4UUD - chains E and K of the 12 polymer chains in the assembly; structure by electron microscopy, 12.50 A resolution (very low resolution: no residue pairs are listed; an interface is given only as per-side residue counts).

Chain E:
Molecule: Dynamin-1
Organism: Homo sapiens
Notes: EC 3.6.5.5
UniProtKB: Q05193 (DYN1_HUMAN); residues 1-864 here = UniProt positions 1-864
Chain sequence (864 residues; row label = number of the first residue in the row):
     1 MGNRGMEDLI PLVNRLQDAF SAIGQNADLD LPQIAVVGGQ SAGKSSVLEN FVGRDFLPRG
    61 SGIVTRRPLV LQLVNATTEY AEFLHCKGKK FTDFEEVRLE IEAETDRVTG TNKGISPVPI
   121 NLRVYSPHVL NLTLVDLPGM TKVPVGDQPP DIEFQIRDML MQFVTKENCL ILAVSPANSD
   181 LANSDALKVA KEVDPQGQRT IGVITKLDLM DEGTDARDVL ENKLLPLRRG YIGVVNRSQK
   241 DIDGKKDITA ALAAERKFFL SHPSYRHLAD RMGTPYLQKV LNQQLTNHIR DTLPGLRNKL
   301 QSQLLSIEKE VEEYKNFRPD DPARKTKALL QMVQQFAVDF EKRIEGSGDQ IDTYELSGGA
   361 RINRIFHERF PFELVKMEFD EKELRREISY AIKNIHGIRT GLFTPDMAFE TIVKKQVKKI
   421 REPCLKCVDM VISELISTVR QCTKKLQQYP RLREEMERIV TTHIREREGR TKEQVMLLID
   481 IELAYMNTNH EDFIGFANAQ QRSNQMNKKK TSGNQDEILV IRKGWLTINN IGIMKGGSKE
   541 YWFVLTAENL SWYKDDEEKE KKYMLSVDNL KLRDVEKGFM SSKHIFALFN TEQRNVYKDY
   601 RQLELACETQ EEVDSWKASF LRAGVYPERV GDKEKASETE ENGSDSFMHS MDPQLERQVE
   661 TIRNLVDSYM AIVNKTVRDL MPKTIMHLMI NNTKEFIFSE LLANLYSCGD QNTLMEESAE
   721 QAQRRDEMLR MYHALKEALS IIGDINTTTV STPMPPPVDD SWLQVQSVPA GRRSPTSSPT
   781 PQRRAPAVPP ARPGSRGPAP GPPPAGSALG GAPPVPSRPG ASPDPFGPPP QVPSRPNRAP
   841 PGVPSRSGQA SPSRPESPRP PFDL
Not modelled in the structure: 1-324, 347-356, 394-404, 446-447, 497-652, 708-864
Swiss-Prot annotation at these positions:
  - region: G38 to S45 (G1 motif), V64 to R66 (G2 motif), D136 to G139 (G3 motif), T205 to D208 (G4 motif), V235 to S238 (G5 motif)
  - binding site (GDP): S41, G43, K44, S45, S46, R59, G60, K206, D208, D211, N236, R237, Q239
  - modified residue: Y80 (Phosphotyrosine), Y125 (3'-nitrotyrosine), S306 (Phosphoserine), S347 (Phosphoserine), Y354 (Phosphotyrosine), S512 (Phosphoserine), S774 (Phosphoserine), S778 (Phosphoserine), R796 (Omega-N-methylarginine), S822 (Phosphoserine), S851 (Phosphoserine), S857 (Phosphoserine)
  - natural variant: Q33 to L864 (deletion: In DEE31B), A177 (A177P: In DEE31A), K206 (K206N: In DEE31A), R237 (R237W: In DEE31A), Q284 to L864 (deletion: In DEE31B), G359 (G359A: In DEE31A)
  - mutagenesis: Q40 (Q40E: Impairs assembly-stimulated GTPase activity. Does not affect basal GTPase activity. Does not affect membrane binding. Does not affect self-assembly. Completely inhibits receptor internalization), S41 (S41A: Impairs assembly-stimulated GTPase activity. Does not affect basal GTPase activity. Does not affect membrane binding. Does not affect self-assembly), K44 (K44A: Inhibits receptor-mediated endocytosis. Significantly decreases endocytosis. Impairs receptor-mediated endocytosis. Impairs receptor-mediated endocytosis; when associated with 591-K--T-602 ...), D180 (D180A: Inhibits assembly-stimulated GTPase activity. Significantly increases basal GTPase activity Does not affect membrane binding. Does not affect self-assembly), R290 (R290A: Does not significantly affect receptor-mediated endocytosis; when associated with A-291 and A-292), D291 (D291A: Does not significantly affect receptor-mediated endocytosis; when associated with A-290 and A-292), T292 (T292A: Does not significantly affect receptor-mediated endocytosis; when associated with A-290 and A-291; T292A: Substantially reduces receptor-mediated endocytosis ...), L293 (L293A: Substantially reduces receptor-mediated endocytosis; whena ssociated with A-292 and A-294), P294 (P294A: Does not significantly affect receptor-mediated endocytosis. Substantially reduces receptor-mediated endocytosis; whena ssociated with A-292 and A-293), L330 (L330R: Significantly decreases receptor-mediated endocytosis; when associated with R-334 and R-702), Q334 (Q334R: Significantly decreases receptor-mediated endocytosis; when associated with R-330 and R-702), D406 (D406R: Significantly decreases receptor-mediated endocytosis; when associated with R-407 and W-488), 6 further mutagenesis entries in UniProt

Chain K:
Molecule: Dynamin-1
Organism: Homo sapiens
Notes: EC 3.6.5.5
UniProtKB: Q05193 (DYN1_HUMAN); numbering as in UniProt (aligned over 1-864)
Chain sequence (864 residues; numbered 1 to 864; the number before each row is that of its first residue):
     1 MGNRGMEDLI PLVNRLQDAF SAIGQNADLD LPQIAVVGGQ SAGKSSVLEN FVGRDFLPRG
    61 SGIVTRRPLV LQLVNATTEY AEFLHCKGKK FTDFEEVRLE IEAETDRVTG TNKGISPVPI
   121 NLRVYSPHVL NLTLVDLPGM TKVPVGDQPP DIEFQIRDML MQFVTKENCL ILAVSPANSD
   181 LANSDALKVA KEVDPQGQRT IGVITKLDLM DEGTDARDVL ENKLLPLRRG YIGVVNRSQK
   241 DIDGKKDITA ALAAERKFFL SHPSYRHLAD RMGTPYLQKV LNQQLTNHIR DTLPGLRNKL
   301 QSQLLSIEKE VEEYKNFRPD DPARKTKALL QMVQQFAVDF EKRIEGSGDQ IDTYELSGGA
   361 RINRIFHERF PFELVKMEFD EKELRREISY AIKNIHGIRT GLFTPDMAFE TIVKKQVKKI
   421 REPCLKCVDM VISELISTVR QCTKKLQQYP RLREEMERIV TTHIREREGR TKEQVMLLID
   481 IELAYMNTNH EDFIGFANAQ QRSNQMNKKK TSGNQDEILV IRKGWLTINN IGIMKGGSKE
   541 YWFVLTAENL SWYKDDEEKE KKYMLSVDNL KLRDVEKGFM SSKHIFALFN TEQRNVYKDY
   601 RQLELACETQ EEVDSWKASF LRAGVYPERV GDKEKASETE ENGSDSFMHS MDPQLERQVE
   661 TIRNLVDSYM AIVNKTVRDL MPKTIMHLMI NNTKEFIFSE LLANLYSCGD QNTLMEESAE
   721 QAQRRDEMLR MYHALKEALS IIGNINTTTV STPMPPPVDD SWLQVQSVPA GRRSPTSSPT
   781 PQRRAPAVPP ARPGSRGPAP GPPPAGSALG GAPPVPSRPG ASPDPFGPPP QVPSRPNRAP
   841 PGVPSRSGQA SPSRPESPRP PFDL
Not modelled in the structure: 1-5, 320-725, 749-864
Sequence notes: variant N744 (Asp in Q05193)
Swiss-Prot annotation at these positions:
  - region: G38 to S45 (G1 motif), V64 to R66 (G2 motif), D136 to G139 (G3 motif), T205 to D208 (G4 motif), V235 to S238 (G5 motif)
  - binding site (GDP): S41, G43, K44, S45, S46, R59, G60, K206, D208, D211, N236, R237, Q239
  - modified residue: Y80 (Phosphotyrosine), Y125 (3'-nitrotyrosine), S306 (Phosphoserine), S347 (Phosphoserine), Y354 (Phosphotyrosine), S512 (Phosphoserine), S774 (Phosphoserine), S778 (Phosphoserine), R796 (Omega-N-methylarginine), S822 (Phosphoserine), S851 (Phosphoserine), S857 (Phosphoserine)
  - natural variant: Q33 to L864 (deletion: In DEE31B), A177 (A177P: In DEE31A), K206 (K206N: In DEE31A), R237 (R237W: In DEE31A), Q284 to L864 (deletion: In DEE31B), G359 (G359A: In DEE31A), N744 (D744N: this construct carries the variant)
  - mutagenesis: Q40 (Q40E: Impairs assembly-stimulated GTPase activity. Does not affect basal GTPase activity. Does not affect membrane binding. Does not affect self-assembly. Completely inhibits receptor internalization), S41 (S41A: Impairs assembly-stimulated GTPase activity. Does not affect basal GTPase activity. Does not affect membrane binding. Does not affect self-assembly), K44 (K44A: Inhibits receptor-mediated endocytosis. Significantly decreases endocytosis. Impairs receptor-mediated endocytosis. Impairs receptor-mediated endocytosis; when associated with 591-K--T-602 ...), D180 (D180A: Inhibits assembly-stimulated GTPase activity. Significantly increases basal GTPase activity Does not affect membrane binding. Does not affect self-assembly), R290 (R290A: Does not significantly affect receptor-mediated endocytosis; when associated with A-291 and A-292), D291 (D291A: Does not significantly affect receptor-mediated endocytosis; when associated with A-290 and A-292), T292 (T292A: Does not significantly affect receptor-mediated endocytosis; when associated with A-290 and A-291; T292A: Substantially reduces receptor-mediated endocytosis ...), L293 (L293A: Substantially reduces receptor-mediated endocytosis; whena ssociated with A-292 and A-294), P294 (P294A: Does not significantly affect receptor-mediated endocytosis. Substantially reduces receptor-mediated endocytosis; whena ssociated with A-292 and A-293), L330 (L330R: Significantly decreases receptor-mediated endocytosis; when associated with R-334 and R-702), Q334 (Q334R: Significantly decreases receptor-mediated endocytosis; when associated with R-330 and R-702), D406 (D406R: Significantly decreases receptor-mediated endocytosis; when associated with R-407 and W-488), 6 further mutagenesis entries in UniProt
From the paper describing this entry:
  - catalytic residues: K44 (citing earlier work)
  - mutagenesis - K44A: abolished catalytic activity

How chain E and chain K interact:
At this resolution (12 A) residue pairs are not listed: 5 residues of chain E and 5 of chain K lie at the interface.

Summary:
Chain E and chain K each contribute 5 residues to their interface. From UniProt: 13 GDP-binding residues and
29 mutagenesis sites on chain E; 13 GDP-binding residues and 29 mutagenesis sites on chain K. From the paper:
the catalytic residue K44(K); K44A of chain K abolishes catalytic activity.
Chain E is Dynamin-1 and chain K is Dynamin-1, both from Homo sapiens; the structure, Human dynamin 1 K44A
superconstricted polymer stabilized with GTP, was determined by electron microscopy, deposited together with
4UUK.
